Entry 6W0I (X-ray diffraction, 2.33 A resolution); this record covers chains B and C of the 3 polymer chains in the assembly.

[Chain B]
Molecule: Fab Light Chain
Organism: Rattus norvegicus
Notes: antibody fragment or engineered binder
Amino-acid sequence (212 residues; each row starts with the number of its first residue):
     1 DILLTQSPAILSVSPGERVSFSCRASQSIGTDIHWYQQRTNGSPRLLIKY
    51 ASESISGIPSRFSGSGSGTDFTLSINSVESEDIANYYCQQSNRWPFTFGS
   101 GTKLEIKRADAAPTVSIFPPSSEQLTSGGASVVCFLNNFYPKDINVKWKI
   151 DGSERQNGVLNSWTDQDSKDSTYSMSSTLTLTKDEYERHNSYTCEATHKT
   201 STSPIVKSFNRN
Disulfide bonds: Cys23-Cys88, Cys134-Cys194

[Chain C]
Molecule: pH-gated potassium channel KcsA
Organism: Streptomyces lividans
UniProt: P0A334 (KCSA_STRLI); residues 22-124 here = UniProt positions 22-124
Amino-acid sequence (103 residues; each row starts with the number of its first residue):
    22 SALHWRAAGAATVLLVIVLLAGSYLAVLAERGAPGAQLITYPRALWWSVE
    72 TATTVGYGDLYPVTLWGRCVAVVVMVAGITSFGLVTAALATWFVGREQER
   122 RGH
Sequence notes: engineered mutation Cys90 (Leu in P0A334)
Ion coordination: K+ site 1 near Thr75 (its only coordinating residue here); K+ site 2: Thr75, Val76; K+ site 3: Val76, Gly77; K+ site 4: Gly77, Tyr78
Curated features (UniProtKB/Swiss-Prot):
  - motif: Thr75 to Asp80 (Selectivity filter)
  - mutagenesis: Glu71 (E71A: Prevents channel inactivation)

[Chain B / chain C interface]
Contacting residue pairs (19):
  Asp32(B) - Arg64(C)  salt bridge
  Ser91(B) - Ile60(C)
  Asn92(B) - Ala57(C)
  Asn92(B) - Gln58(C)  hydrogen bond
  Asn92(B) - Ile60(C)
  Asn92(B) - Arg64(C)
  Arg93(B) - Gly56(C)  hydrogen bond (side chain-backbone)
  Arg93(B) - Ala57(C)
  Arg93(B) - Gln58(C)
  Arg93(B) - Ile60(C)
  Trp94(B) - Arg52(C)
  Trp94(B) - Gly53(C)
  Trp94(B) - Ala54(C)
  Trp94(B) - Pro55(C)
  Trp94(B) - Gly56(C)  hydrogen bond (backbone-backbone)
  Trp94(B) - Ala57(C)  hydrogen bond (backbone-backbone)
  Trp94(B) - Ile60(C)
  Phe96(B) - Arg52(C)
  Phe96(B) - Ile60(C)  hydrophobic
Also at the interface, not in a pair above, chain B (7 interface residues in all): Asp1

[Summary]
Chain B and chain C form an interface of 7 and 9 residues respectively; the contacts include 4 hydrogen bonds
and 1 salt bridge. Polar contacts include Asp32(B)-Arg64(C), Asn92(B)-Gln58(C) and Arg93(B)-Gly56(C). UniProt
lists one mutagenesis site on chain C.
Here chain B is Fab Light Chain (Rattus norvegicus) and chain C is pH-gated potassium channel KcsA
(Streptomyces lividans). Entry 6W0I (Closed-gate KcsA soaked in 10mM KCl/5mM BaCl2) was determined by X-ray
diffraction (same publication as 6W0A, 6W0B, 6W0C, 6W0D, 6W0E, 6W0F and 3 further entries).
